Entry 6Y91 (X-ray diffraction, 2.50 A resolution); this record covers chains C and D of the 4 polymer chains in the assembly.

Chain C (and D):
Protein: Malate dehydrogenase
From: Plasmodium falciparum
Notes: EC 1.1.1.37; chain D of this document is another copy of the same molecule, construct and numbering; everything in this record applies to it too
Reference sequence: Q6VVP7 (Q6VVP7_PLAFA); numbering as in UniProt (aligned over 1-313)
Amino-acid sequence (324 residues; each row starts with the number of its first residue):
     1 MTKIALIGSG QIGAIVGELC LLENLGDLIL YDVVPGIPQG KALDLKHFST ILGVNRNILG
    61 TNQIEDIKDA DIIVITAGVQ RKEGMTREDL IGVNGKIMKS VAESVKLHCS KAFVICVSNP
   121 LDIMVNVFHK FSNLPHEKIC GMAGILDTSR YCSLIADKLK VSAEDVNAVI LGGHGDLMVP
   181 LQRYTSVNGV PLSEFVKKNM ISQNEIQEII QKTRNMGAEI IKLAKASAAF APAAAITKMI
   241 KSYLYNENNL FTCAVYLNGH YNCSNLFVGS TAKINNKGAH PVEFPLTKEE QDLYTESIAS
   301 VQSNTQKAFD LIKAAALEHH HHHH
Not modelled in the structure: 80-90, 173-174, 314-324 (chain D: 1, 80-90, 314-324)
Sequence notes: expression tag (314-324)
Residues lining bound ligands: NAD (nicotinamide-adenine-dinucleotide): G8, S9, G10, Q11, I12, Y31, D32, V33, V34, T76, A77, G78, N94, I97, V117, S118, N119, L121, M142, A143, L146, S227, A228, P232
From the paper describing this entry:
  - self-association interface (contacts with another copy of this molecule); pairs are residue here / residue on that copy: R183-E194 (salt bridge)
  - mutagenesis - V190I: decreased expression
  - catalytic residues: R81, R87, D147, R150, H174 (citing earlier work)

Chain C / chain D interface:
Pairs across the interface (71):
  A14(C) with F230(D)
  I15(C) with E18(D); F230(D), hydrophobic
  E18(C) with I15(D); E18(D); L19(D); F230(D)
  L19(C) with E18(D)
  L22(C) with L22(D), hydrophobic
  G36(C) with L223(D); A224(D)
  I37(C) with L223(D), hydrogen bond (backbone-backbone)
  Q39(C) with L223(D)
  G40(C) with L223(D)
  L43(C) with M216(D), hydrophobic
  D44(C) with A228(D); A229(D), hydrogen bond (side chain-backbone); F230(D), hydrogen bond (side chain-backbone); A231(D), hydrogen bond (side chain-backbone); P232(D)
  L45(C) with F230(D), hydrophobic
  H47(C) with S149(D), hydrogen bond (backbone-side chain); R150(D), hydrogen bond; S153(D); M216(D); A231(D)
  F48(C) with F230(D); A231(D); A234(D), hydrophobic
  T50(C) with S149(D); S153(D); A163(D)
  I51(C) with S149(D); A231(D); A234(D); A235(D)
  L52(C) with A234(D), hydrophobic
  N55(C) with S162(D), hydrogen bond; E164(D), hydrogen bond
  S149(C) with T50(D); I51(D)
  R150(C) with H47(D), hydrogen bond
  S153(C) with K46(D); T50(D)
  D157(C) with K46(D)
  S162(C) with N55(D), hydrogen bond
  A163(C) with T50(D)
  E164(C) with N55(D)
  M216(C) with H47(D)
  L223(C) with G36(D); I37(D); G40(D)
  A224(C) with G36(D); I37(D); G40(D)
  A228(C) with D44(D)
  A229(C) with D44(D), hydrogen bond (backbone-side chain)
  F230(C) with A14(D); I15(D), hydrophobic; E18(D); D44(D), hydrogen bond (backbone-side chain); L45(D), hydrophobic; F48(D)
  A231(C) with D44(D), hydrogen bond (backbone-side chain); H47(D); F48(D); I51(D)
  P232(C) with D44(D)
  A234(C) with F48(D), hydrophobic; I51(D), hydrophobic; L52(D), hydrophobic
Interface residues without a listed pair, chain C (44 interface residues in all): Q11, V34, P35, K41, K46, G53, L154, I220, K225, A235
Interface residues without a listed pair, chain D (42 interface residues in all): Q11, P35, Q39, K41, L43, G53, D157, I220, K225

In short:
Chain C and chain D form an interface of 44 and 42 residues respectively; the contacts include 13 hydrogen
bonds. Polar pairs include D44(C)-A229(D), D44(C)-F230(D) and D44(C)-A231(D). Bound to chain C: NAD. From the
paper: catalytic residues R81(C), R87(C) and D147(C) among others; V190I of chain C reduces expression.
Both chains are Malate dehydrogenase (Plasmodium falciparum). Entry 6Y91 (Crystal structure of malate
dehydrogenase from Plasmodium Falciparum in complex with NADH) was determined by X-ray diffraction, deposited
together with 6R8G.
